PDB entry 5FVL | X-ray diffraction, 1.97 A resolution | chains A and D

# Chain A
Molecule: Vacuolar protein sorting-associated protein 4
Source organism: Saccharomyces cerevisiae
Notes: fragment: mit domain, residues 1-82
Reference sequence: P52917 (VPS4_YEAST); residue numbers follow UniProt; this construct covers 1-82
Chain sequence (83 residues; each row starts with the number of its first residue; numbering starts at 0):
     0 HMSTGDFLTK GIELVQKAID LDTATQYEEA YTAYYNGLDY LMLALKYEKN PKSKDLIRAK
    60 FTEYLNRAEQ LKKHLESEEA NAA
Sequence notes: expression tag (0)
Curated features (UniProtKB/Swiss-Prot):
  - mutagenesis: L64 (L64D: Inhibits membrane protein sorting to the vacuole)

# Chain D
Molecule: Vacuolar protein sorting-associated protein 20
Source organism: Saccharomyces cerevisiae
Reference sequence: Q04272 (VPS20_YEAST); residues 170-195 here = UniProt positions 170-195
Chain sequence (27 residues; each row starts with the number of its first residue):
   169 MNPEKMNNAK VANMPSTEGL PSLPQGE
Disordered / not traced: 169
Sequence notes: expression tag (169)

# Chain A / chain D interface
Residue-residue contacts (37; chain A residue first):
  L7(A) - N175(D)
  L7(A) - K178(D)
  L7(A) - V179(D)  hydrophobic
  T8(A) - K178(D)  hydrogen bond
  I11(A) - K178(D)
  I11(A) - M182(D)  hydrophobic
  Q15(A) - P183(D)
  I18(A) - P183(D)  hydrophobic
  I18(A) - S184(D)
  D21(A) - L188(D)
  T22(A) - L188(D)
  Y33(A) - T185(D)
  Y33(A) - L188(D)
  L40(A) - M182(D)  hydrophobic
  E47(A) - N175(D)  hydrogen bond
  N49(A) - N176(D)
  S52(A) - N175(D)
  S52(A) - N176(D)
  S52(A) - V179(D)
  L55(A) - V179(D)  hydrophobic
  I56(A) - V179(D)  hydrophobic
  K59(A) - M182(D)
  K59(A) - P183(D)
  E62(A) - S184(D)  hydrogen bond
  E62(A) - T185(D)  hydrogen bond (side chain-backbone)
  E62(A) - E186(D)
  Y63(A) - M182(D)
  Y63(A) - P183(D)  hydrogen bond (side chain-backbone)
  Y63(A) - T185(D)
  R66(A) - L188(D)
  R66(A) - P189(D)  hydrogen bond (side chain-backbone)
  Q69(A) - S190(D)
  Q69(A) - L191(D)  hydrogen bond (side chain-backbone)
  K72(A) - Q193(D)
  H73(A) - L191(D)
  S76(A) - Q193(D)
  S76(A) - G194(D)
Also at the interface, not in a pair above, chain A (27 interface residues in all): V14, Y26, K48, L70, N80
Also at the interface, not in a pair above, chain D (16 interface residues in all): E195

# Overview
Chain A and chain D form an interface of 27 and 16 residues respectively, with 7 hydrogen bonds. Polar
contacts include T8(A)-K178(D), E47(A)-N175(D) and E62(A)-S184(D). From UniProt: one mutagenesis site on chain
A.
Here chain A is Vacuolar protein sorting-associated protein 4 and chain D is Vacuolar protein
sorting-associated protein 20, both from Saccharomyces cerevisiae. Entry 5FVL (Crystal structure of Vps4-Vps20
complex from S.cerevisiae) was determined by X-ray diffraction, deposited together with 5FVK.
